PDB entry 3TPI | X-ray diffraction, 1.90 A resolution | chains Z and I

Chain Z:
Name: Trypsinogen
From: Bos taurus
Notes: EC 3.4.21.4
Reference sequence: P00760 (TRY1_BOVIN); the construct lacks a stretch of the UniProt sequence and is renumbered around it, so the offset changes along the chain: 10-34 = UniProt 15-39; 37-67 = UniProt 40-70; 69-125 = UniProt 71-127; 127-130 = UniProt 128-131; 5 more segments
Amino-acid sequence (229 residues; each row starts with the number of its first residue; note: 10 numbers in that range are skipped by the numbering (no residue carries them; nothing is unmodelled there)):
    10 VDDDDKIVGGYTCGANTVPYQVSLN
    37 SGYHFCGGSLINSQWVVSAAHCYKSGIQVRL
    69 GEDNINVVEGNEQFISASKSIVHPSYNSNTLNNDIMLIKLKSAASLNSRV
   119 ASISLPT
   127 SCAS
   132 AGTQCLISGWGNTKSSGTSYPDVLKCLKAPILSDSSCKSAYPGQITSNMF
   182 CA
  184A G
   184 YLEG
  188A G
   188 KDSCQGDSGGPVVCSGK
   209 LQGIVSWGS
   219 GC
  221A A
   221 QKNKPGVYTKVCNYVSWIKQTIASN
Unresolved in the structure: 10-15
Cystine bridges: Cys22-Cys157, Cys42-Cys58, Cys128-Cys232, Cys136-Cys201, Cys168-Cys182, Cys191-Cys220
Metal / ion sites: Ca2+: Glu70, Asn72, Val75, Glu80
Residues lining bound ligands: isoleucine / valine: Val17, Gly18, Gly19, Ile138, Ser139, Gly140, Gly142, Asn143, Thr144, Lys145, Ser146, Lys156, Cys157, Leu158, Lys188, Gly188A, Asp189, Ser190, Cys191, Asp194, Cys220, Ala221A

Chain I:
Name: Bovine pancreatic trypsin inhibitor
Reference sequence: P00974 (BPT1_BOVIN); residues 1-58 here correspond to UniProt positions 36-93 (UniProt number = residue number + 35)
Amino-acid sequence (58 residues; row label = number of the first residue in the row):
     1 RPDFCLEPPYTGPCKARIIRYFYNAKAGLCQTFVYGGCRAKRNNFKSAED
    51 CMRTCGGA
Cystine bridges: Cys5-Cys55, Cys14-Cys38, Cys30-Cys51
Swiss-Prot annotation at these positions:
  - site: Lys15, Ala16 (Reactive bond for trypsin)

Chain Z / chain I interface:
Contacting residue pairs (38; chain Z residue first):
  Tyr39(Z) with Arg17(I); Ile18(I); Ile19(I), hydrogen bond (side chain-backbone)
  His40(Z) with Arg17(I), hydrogen bond (backbone-side chain)
  Phe41(Z) with Ala16(I); Arg17(I), hydrogen bond (backbone-backbone)
  Cys42(Z) with Ala16(I), hydrophobic
  His57(Z) with Cys14(I); Lys15(I); Ala16(I); Gly36(I); Gly37(I)
  Asn97(Z) with Arg39(I), hydrogen bond (backbone-side chain)
  Leu99(Z) with Cys14(I), hydrophobic; Cys38(I), hydrophobic
  Tyr151(Z) with Arg17(I)
  Asp189(Z) with Lys15(I), salt bridge
  Ser190(Z) with Lys15(I), hydrogen bond (backbone-side chain)
  Cys191(Z) with Lys15(I)
  Gln192(Z) with Thr11(I); Gly12(I); Cys14(I), hydrogen bond (side chain-backbone); Lys15(I); Ala16(I)
  Gly193(Z) with Lys15(I), hydrogen bond (backbone-backbone); Ala16(I); Arg17(I)
  Asp194(Z) with Lys15(I), hydrogen bond (backbone-backbone)
  Ser195(Z) with Lys15(I), hydrogen bond (backbone-backbone); Ala16(I), hydrogen bond (side chain-backbone)
  Ser214(Z) with Cys14(I); Lys15(I), hydrogen bond (backbone-backbone)
  Trp215(Z) with Pro13(I); Cys14(I), hydrophobic; Lys15(I)
  Gly216(Z) with Pro13(I), hydrogen bond (backbone-backbone); Lys15(I)
  Gly226(Z) with Lys15(I)
Interface residues without a listed pair, chain Z (24 interface residues in all): Lys60, Ser96, Thr98, Val213, Gly219
Interface residues without a listed pair, chain I (14 interface residues in all): Val34

Overview:
24 residues of chain Z and 14 residues of chain I are in contact; the contacts include 12 hydrogen bonds and 1
salt bridge. Polar pairs include Asp189(Z)-Lys15(I), Tyr39(Z)-Ile19(I) and His40(Z)-Arg17(I). Chain Z binds
isoleucine / valine. Glu70(Z), Asn72(Z), Val75(Z) and Glu80(Z) coordinate Ca2+.
Chain Z is Trypsinogen (Bos taurus) and chain I is Bovine pancreatic trypsin inhibitor; the structure, The
geometry of the reactive site and of the peptide groups in trypsin, trypsinogen and its ..., was determined by
X-ray diffraction.
